Entry 6RQT (electron microscopy, 4.00 A resolution); this record covers chains B and J of the 17 polymer chains in the assembly.

Chain B:
Protein: DNA-directed RNA polymerase I subunit RPA135
Organism: Saccharomyces cerevisiae
Notes: EC 2.7.7.6
UniProt: P22138 (RPA2_YEAST); numbering as in UniProt (aligned over 1-1203)
Chain sequence (1203 residues; numbered 1 to 1203; the number before each row is that of its first residue):
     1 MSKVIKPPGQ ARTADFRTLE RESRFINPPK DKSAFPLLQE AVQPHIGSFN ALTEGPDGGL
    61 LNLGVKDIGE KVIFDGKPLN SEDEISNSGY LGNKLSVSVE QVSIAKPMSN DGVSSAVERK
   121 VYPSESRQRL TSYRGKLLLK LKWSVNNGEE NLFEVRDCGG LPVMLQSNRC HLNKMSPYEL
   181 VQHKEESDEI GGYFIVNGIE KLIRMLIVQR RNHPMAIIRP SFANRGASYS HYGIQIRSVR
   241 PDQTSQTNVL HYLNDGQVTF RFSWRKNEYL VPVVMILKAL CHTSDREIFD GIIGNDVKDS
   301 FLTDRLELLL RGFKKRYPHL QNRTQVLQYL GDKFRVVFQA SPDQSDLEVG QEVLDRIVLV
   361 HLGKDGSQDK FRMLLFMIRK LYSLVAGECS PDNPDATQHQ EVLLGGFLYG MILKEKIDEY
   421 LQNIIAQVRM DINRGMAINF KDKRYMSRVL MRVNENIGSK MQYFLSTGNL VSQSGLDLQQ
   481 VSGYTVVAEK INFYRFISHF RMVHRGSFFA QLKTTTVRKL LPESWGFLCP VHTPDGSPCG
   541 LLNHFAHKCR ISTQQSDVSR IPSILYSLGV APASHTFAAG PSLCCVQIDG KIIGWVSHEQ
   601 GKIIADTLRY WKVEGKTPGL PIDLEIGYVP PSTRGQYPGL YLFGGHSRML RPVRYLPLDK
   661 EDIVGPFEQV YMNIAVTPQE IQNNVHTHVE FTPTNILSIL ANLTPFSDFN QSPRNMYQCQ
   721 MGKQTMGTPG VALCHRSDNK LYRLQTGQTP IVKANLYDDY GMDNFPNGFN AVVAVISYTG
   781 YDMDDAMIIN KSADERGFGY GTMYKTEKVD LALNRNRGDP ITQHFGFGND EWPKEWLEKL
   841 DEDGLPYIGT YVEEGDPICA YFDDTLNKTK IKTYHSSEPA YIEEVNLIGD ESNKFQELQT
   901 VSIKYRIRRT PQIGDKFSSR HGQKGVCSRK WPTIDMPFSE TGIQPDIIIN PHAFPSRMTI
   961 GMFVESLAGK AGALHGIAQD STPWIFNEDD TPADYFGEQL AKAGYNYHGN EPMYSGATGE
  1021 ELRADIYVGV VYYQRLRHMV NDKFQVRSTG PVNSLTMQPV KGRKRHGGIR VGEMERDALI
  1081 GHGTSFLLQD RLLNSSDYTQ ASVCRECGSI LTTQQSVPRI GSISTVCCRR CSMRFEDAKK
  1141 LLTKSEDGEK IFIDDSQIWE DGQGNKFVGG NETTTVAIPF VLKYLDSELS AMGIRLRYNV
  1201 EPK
Disordered / not traced: 1-12, 81-84, 112-116, 814-818, 1141-1147
Swiss-Prot annotation at these positions:
  - zinc finger: Cys1104 to Cys1131 (C4-type)
  - modified residue: Ser2 (N-acetylserine), Ser81 (Phosphoserine), Ser1156 (Phosphoserine)
  - mutagenesis: Cys1104 (C1104A: No effect; when associated with A-1107; A-1128 and A-1131), Cys1107 (C1107A: Lethal. Abolishes recruitment of RPA1 to Pol I. No effect; when associated with A-1104; A-1128 and A-1131), Cys1127 (C1127R: Responsible of suppression of RPA190-5 and RPA190-1 mutations), Cys1128 (C1128A: No effect; when associated with A-1104; A-1107 and A-1131), Cys1131 (C1131A: No effect; when associated with A-1104; A-1107 and A-1128)
Bound ions: Zn2+: Cys1104, Cys1107, Cys1128, Cys1131

Chain J:
Protein: DNA-directed RNA polymerases I, II, and III subunit RPABC5
Organism: Saccharomyces cerevisiae
UniProt: P22139 (RPAB5_YEAST); residue numbers follow UniProt; this construct covers 1-70
Chain sequence (70 residues; row label = number of the first residue in the row):
     1 MIVPVRCFSC GKVVGDKWES YLNLLQEDEL DEGTALSRLG LKRYCCRRMI LTHVDLIEKF
    61 LRYNPLEKRD
Disordered / not traced: 70
Swiss-Prot annotation at these positions:
  - binding site (Zn(2+)): Cys7, Cys10, Cys45, Cys46
  - cross-link: Lys59 (Glycyl lysine isopeptide (Lys-Gly) (interchain with G-Cter in ubiquitin))
Bound ions: Zn2+: Cys10, Cys46

Interface between chain B and chain J:
Pairs across the interface (53; chain B residue first):
  Asp15(B) - Glu32(J)
  Phe16(B) - Glu32(J)
  Phe16(B) - Leu51(J)
  Thr18(B) - Glu32(J)
  Leu19(B) - Gln26(J)
  Arg21(B) - His53(J)
  Glu22(B) - Glu58(J)
  Phe25(B) - Leu56(J)  hydrophobic
  Phe25(B) - Glu58(J)
  Ile26(B) - Glu58(J)
  Ile26(B) - Arg62(J)  hydrogen bond (backbone-side chain)
  Pro28(B) - Arg62(J)
  Tyr178(B) - Arg62(J)
  Val181(B) - Arg62(J)
  Val181(B) - Tyr63(J)
  Glu185(B) - Tyr63(J)  hydrogen bond (backbone-side chain)
  Ser187(B) - Lys59(J)
  Val731(B) - Lys59(J)
  Val731(B) - Phe60(J)  hydrophobic
  Val731(B) - Tyr63(J)
  Leu733(B) - Phe60(J)  hydrophobic
  Cys734(B) - Pro65(J)  hydrophobic
  His735(B) - Tyr63(J)
  Arg743(B) - Phe60(J)
  Gln745(B) - Met1(J)
  Gln748(B) - Met49(J)
  Gln748(B) - Thr52(J)
  Thr749(B) - Thr52(J)
  Thr749(B) - Val54(J)
  Asn764(B) - Leu56(J)
  Pro766(B) - Val54(J)  hydrophobic
  Pro766(B) - Leu56(J)
  Asn770(B) - Phe8(J)
  Asn770(B) - Arg48(J)
  Asn770(B) - Thr52(J)
  Ala771(B) - Arg48(J)
  Val772(B) - Cys45(J)  hydrophobic
  Asn790(B) - Ser9(J)
  Ser792(B) - Phe8(J)
  Ala793(B) - Phe8(J)
  Arg796(B) - Phe8(J)
  Phe798(B) - Phe8(J)  hydrophobic
  Ile943(B) - Arg43(J)
  Ile943(B) - Tyr44(J)
  Pro945(B) - Ser9(J)
  Asp946(B) - Ser9(J)
  Gly972(B) - Leu51(J)
  Ala973(B) - Arg47(J)
  Leu974(B) - Tyr44(J)  hydrophobic
  Leu974(B) - Arg47(J)  hydrogen bond (backbone-side chain)
  His975(B) - Gly33(J)
  Gly976(B) - Leu51(J)
  Val1028(B) - Tyr44(J)
Also at the interface, not in a pair above, chain B (53 interface residues in all): Asn27, Leu180, Gln182, Lys184, Glu186, Gly747, Ile751, Phe769, Thr941, Gly942, Lys970, Glu1011, Val1030
Also at the interface, not in a pair above, chain J (28 interface residues in all): Arg6, Tyr21, Leu25, Asp55, Arg69

Overview:
Chain B and chain J form an interface of 53 and 28 residues respectively; the contacts include 3 hydrogen
bonds. Among the polar pairs are Ile26(B)-Arg62(J), Glu185(B)-Tyr63(J) and Leu974(B)-Arg47(J). UniProt lists 5
mutagenesis sites on chain B; 4 Zn2+-binding residues on chain J.
Here chain B is DNA-directed RNA polymerase I subunit RPA135 and chain J is DNA-directed RNA polymerases I,
II, and III subunit RPABC5, both from Saccharomyces cerevisiae. Entry 6RQT (RNA Polymerase I-tWH-Rrn3-DNA) was
determined by electron microscopy, deposited together with 6RQH, 6RQL, 6RRD, 6RUI, 6RUO and 6RWE.
